PDB entry 7K5X | electron microscopy, 2.93 A resolution | chains C and J of the 13 polymer chains in the assembly

== Chain C ==
Protein: Histone H2A type 1-B/E
From: Homo sapiens
Reference sequence: P04908 (H2A1B_HUMAN); residues 0-129 here correspond to UniProt positions 1-130 (UniProt number = residue number + 1)
Chain sequence (130 residues; each row starts with the number of its first residue; numbering starts at 0):
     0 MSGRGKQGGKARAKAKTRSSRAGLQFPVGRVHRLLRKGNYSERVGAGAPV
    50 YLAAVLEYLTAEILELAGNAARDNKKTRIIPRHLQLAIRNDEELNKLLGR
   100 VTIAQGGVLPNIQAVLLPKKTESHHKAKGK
Not modelled in the structure: 0-9, 119-129

== Chain J ==
Molecule: 197-nt DNA strand
From: Homo sapiens
Sequence (197 nucleotides; each row starts with the number of its first residue):
     1 GGGGTGGTCGCTGTTCAATACATGCACAGGATGTATATATCTGACACGTG
    51 CCTGGAGACTAGGGAGTAATCCCCTTGGCGGTTAAAACGCGGGGGACAGC
   101 GCGTACGTGCGTTTAAGCGGTGCTAGAGCTGTCTACGACCAATTGAGCGG
   151 CCTCGGCACCGGGATTCTCCAGGGCGGCCGCGTATAGGGTCCAGCCC

== Interface between chain C and chain J ==
Contacting residue pairs - 15 pairs, chain C then chain J:
  Arg-11(C) / DA56(J)  base contact
  Arg-11(C) / DG57(J)  hydrogen bond to the sugar
  Ala-12(C) / DG57(J)  phosphate contact
  Ala-12(C) / DA58(J)  hydrogen bond to the phosphate
  Ala-14(C) / DA56(J)  phosphate contact
  Ala-14(C) / DG57(J)  phosphate contact
  Lys-15(C) / DA56(J)  phosphate contact
  Lys-15(C) / DG57(J)  hydrogen bond to the phosphate
  Thr-16(C) / DA56(J)  sugar contact
  Arg-17(C) / DA56(J)  salt bridge to the phosphate
  Arg-20(C) / DG57(J)  salt bridge to the phosphate
  Gly-28(C) / DA56(J)  phosphate contact
  Arg-32(C) / DG55(J)  salt bridge to the phosphate
  Arg-42(C) / DG64(J)  sugar contact
  Arg-77(C) / DC45(J)  sugar contact
Interface residues without a listed pair, chain C (14 interface residues in all): Lys-13, Arg-29, Glu-41
Interface residues without a listed pair, chain J (7 interface residues in all): DG62

== Summary ==
The interface between chain C and chain J involves 14 residues on one side and 7 on the other; the contacts
include 3 hydrogen bonds and 3 salt bridges. Polar pairs include Arg-11(C)/DG57(J), Ala-12(C)/DA58(J) and
Lys-15(C)/DG57(J).
Here chain C is Histone H2A type 1-B/E and chain J is a 197-nt DNA strand, both from Homo sapiens. Entry 7K5X
(Cryo-EM structure of a chromatosome containing human linker histone H1.0) was determined by electron
microscopy together with 7K5Y, 7K60, 7K61 and 7K63 from the same study.
